Entry 3FB6 (X-ray diffraction, 3.00 A resolution); this record covers chains A and B of the 3 polymer chains in the assembly.

== Chain A ==
Protein: antibody fab fragment heavy chain
From: Mus musculus
Notes: antibody fragment or engineered binder
Chain sequence (219 residues; each row starts with the number of its first residue):
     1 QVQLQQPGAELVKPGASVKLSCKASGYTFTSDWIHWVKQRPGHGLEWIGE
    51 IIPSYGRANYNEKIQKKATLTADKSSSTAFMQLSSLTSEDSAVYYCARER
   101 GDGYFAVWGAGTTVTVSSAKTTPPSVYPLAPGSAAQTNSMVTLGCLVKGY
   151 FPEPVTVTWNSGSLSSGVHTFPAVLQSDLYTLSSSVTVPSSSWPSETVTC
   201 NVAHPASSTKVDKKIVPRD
Disulfides: C22-C96

== Chain B ==
Protein: antibody fab fragment light chain
From: Mus musculus
Notes: antibody fragment or engineered binder
Chain sequence (212 residues; numbered 1 to 212; the number before each row is that of its first residue):
     1 DILLTQSPAILSVSPGERVSFSCRASQSIGTDIHWYQQRTNGSPRLLIKY
    51 ASESISGIPSRFSGSGSGTDFTLSINSVESEDIANYYCQQSNRWPFTFGS
   101 GTKLEIKRADAAPTVSIFPPSSEQLTSGGASVVCFLNNFYPKDINVKWKI
   151 DGSERQNGVLNSWTDQDSKDSTYSMSSTLTLTKDEYERHNSYTCEATHKT
   201 STSPIVKSFNRN
Disulfides: C23-C88, C134-C194

== Chain A / chain B interface ==
Pairs across the interface - 74 pairs, chain A then chain B:
  H35(A) with F96(B)
  V37(A) with F98(B), hydrophobic
  Q39(A) with Q38(B), hydrogen bond; Y87(B), hydrogen bond
  H43(A) with Y87(B)
  G44(A) with Y87(B)
  L45(A) with Y87(B); F98(B)
  W47(A) with W94(B), hydrophobic; P95(B), hydrophobic
  E50(A) with W94(B), hydrogen bond
  N59(A) with W94(B)
  Y60(A) with W94(B)
  Y95(A) with Q38(B), hydrogen bond; G42(B), hydrogen bond (side chain-backbone); S43(B)
  E99(A) with F96(B)
  D102(A) with Y50(B), hydrogen bond (backbone-side chain)
  G103(A) with H34(B); Q89(B), hydrogen bond (backbone-side chain); S91(B); F96(B)
  Y104(A) with H34(B); Y36(B); L46(B), hydrophobic; K49(B); Y50(B)
  F105(A) with Y36(B), hydrogen bond (backbone-side chain); L46(B); Q89(B); F98(B), hydrophobic
  W108(A) with Y36(B); P44(B); F98(B), hydrophobic
  G109(A) with S43(B)
  Y127(A) with S121(B); E123(B); Q124(B); S127(B)
  P128(A) with S121(B); E123(B)
  L129(A) with F118(B); F135(B), hydrophobic
  A130(A) with F118(B); P119(B)
  P131(A) with F118(B)
  Q136(A) with K207(B)
  T142(A) with S116(B); F118(B)
  L146(A) with S131(B)
  K148(A) with Q124(B); S131(B)
  H169(A) with N137(B); N138(B), hydrogen bond; S174(B), hydrogen bond
  F171(A) with F135(B), hydrophobic; N137(B); S162(B); T164(B); S174(B); M175(B); S176(B)
  P172(A) with S162(B), hydrogen bond (backbone-side chain); W163(B); T164(B)
  V174(A) with L160(B), hydrophobic; N161(B)
  Q176(A) with L160(B)
  S183(A) with F135(B)
  S184(A) with F135(B)
  S185(A) with F135(B); N137(B), hydrogen bond
  R218(A) with P119(B); P120(B)
Other interface residues (no listed pair), chain A (43 interface residues in all): E62, A106, G132, L143, G144, T170, K213
Other interface residues (no listed pair), chain B (39 interface residues in all): V133, D167

== Summary ==
43 residues of chain A and 39 residues of chain B are in contact, with 12 hydrogen bonds. Among the polar
pairs are Q39(A)-Q38(B), Q39(A)-Y87(B) and E50(A)-W94(B).
Here chain A is antibody fab fragment heavy chain and chain B is antibody fab fragment light chain, both from
Mus musculus. Entry 3FB6 (KcsA Potassium channel in the partially open state with 16 A opening at T112) was
determined by X-ray diffraction.
